PDB entry 1XNQ | X-ray diffraction, 3.05 A resolution | chains A and M of the 23 polymer chains in the assembly

== Chain A ==
Molecule: 16S ribosomal RNA
Organism: Thermus thermophilus
Sequence (1522 nucleotides; row label = number of the first residue in the row; note: 42 numbers in that range are skipped by the numbering (no residue carries them; nothing is unmodelled there); a row labelled like 190A-190L holds insertion residues (190A, then the next letters in order); numbering starts at 0):
     0 UUUGUUGGAGAGUUUGAUCCUGGCUCAGGGUGAACGCUGGCGGCGUGCCU
    50 AAGACAUGCAAGUCGUGCGGG
    73 CCGCGGGGUUUU
    88 ACUCCG
    95 UGGUC
   101 AGCGGCGGACGGGUGAGUAACGCGUGGGU
  129A G
   130 ACCUACCCGGAAGAGGGGGACAACCCGGGGAAACUCGGGCUAAUCCCCCA
   180 UGUGGACCCGC
190A-190L CCCUUGGGGUGU
   191 GUCCAAAGGGCUUU
   216 GCCCGCUUCCGGAUGGGCCCGCGUCCCAUCAGCUAGUUGGUGGGGUAAUG
   266 GCCCACCAAGGCGACGACGGGUAGCCGGUCUGAGAGGAUGGCCGGCCACA
   316 GGGGCACUGAGACACGGGCCCCACUCCUACGGGAGGCAGCAGUUAGGAAU
   366 CUUCCGCAAUGGGCGCAAGCCUGACGGAGCGACGCCGCUUGGAGGAAGAA
   416 GCCCUUCGGGGUGUAAACUCCUGAA
   442 CCCGGGACGAAACCCCCGACGA
   474 GGGGACUGACGGUACCGGG
   494 GUAAUAGCGCCGGCCAACUCCGUGCCAGCAGCCGCGGUAAUACGGAGGGC
   544 GCGAGCGUUACCCGGAUUCACUGGGCGUAAAGGGCGUGUAGGCGGCCUGG
   594 GGCGUCCCAUGUGAAAGACCACGGCUCAACCGUGGGGGAGCGUGGGAUAC
   644 GCUCAGGCUAGACGGUGGGAGAGGGUGGUGGAAUUCCCGGAGUAGCGGUG
   694 AAAUGCGCAGAUACCGGGAGGAACGCCGAUGGCGAAGGCAGCCACCUGGU
   744 CCACCCGUGACGCUGAGGCGCGAAAGCGUGGGGAGCAAACCGGAUUAGAU
   794 ACCCGGGUAGUCCACGCCCUAAACGAUGCGCGCUAGGUCUCUGGGUCU
   848 CCUGGGGGCCGAAGCUAACGCGUUAAGCGCGCCGCCUGGGGAGUACGGCC
   898 GCAAGGCUGAAACUCAAAGGAAUUGACGGGGGCCCGCACAAGCGGUGGAG
   948 CAUGUGGUUUAAUUCGAAGCAACGCGAAGAACCUUACCAGGCCUUGACAU
   998 GCUA
 1001A G
  1002 GGAACCCGGGUGAAAGCCUGGGGUGCCCC
1030A-1030D GCGA
  1031 GGGGAGCCCUAGCACAGGUGCUGCAUGGCCGUCGUCAGCUCGUGCCGUGA
  1081 GGUGUUGGGUUAAGUCCCGCAACGAGCGCAACCCCCGCCGUUAGUUGCCA
  1131 GCGGUUCGGCCGGGCACUCUAACGGGACUGCCCGCGAAA
  1171 GCGGGAGGAAGGAGGGGACGACGUCUGGUCAGCAUGGCCCUUACGGCCUG
  1221 GGCGACACACGUGCUACAAUGCCCACUACAAAGCGAUGCCACCCGGCAAC
  1271 GGGGAGCUAAUCGCAAAAAGGUGGGCCCAGUUCGGAUUGGGGUCUGCAAC
  1321 CCGACCCCAUGAAGCCGGAAUCGCUAGUAAUCGCGGAUCAG
 1361A C
  1362 CAUGCCGCGGUGAAUACGUUCCCGGGCCUUGUACACACCGCCCGUCACGC
  1412 CAUGGGAGCGGGCUCUACCCGAAGUCGCCGGG
  1446 AGCCUACGGG
  1459 CAGGCGCCGAGGGUAGGGCCCGUGACUGGGGCGAAGUCGUAACAAGGUAG
  1509 CUGUACCGGAAGGUGCGGCUGGAUCACCUCCUUUCU
Disordered / not traced: 0-4, 1001A, 1030A-1030D, 1361A, 1535-1538
Metal / ion sites: Mg2+ site 1 near U17 (its only coordinating residue here); Mg2+ site 2 near G21 (its only coordinating residue here); Mg2+ site 3: G46, G394; Mg2+ site 4: C48, G115; Mg2+ site 5 near A53 (its only coordinating residue here); Mg2+ site 6: A59, U387; Mg2+ site 7: G61, U62, G105; Mg2+ site 8: G69, G70, U98; Mg2+ site 9: G107, A325, G326; Mg2+ site 10: A109, G331; Mg2+ site 11: A116, G117, G289; Mg2+ site 12: C121, G124, U125, G126, G236; 63 more Mg2+ sites not listed
Residues lining bound ligands: paromomycin (PAR): C1404, G1405, U1406, C1407, A1408, C1409, C1490, G1491, A1492, A1493, G1494, U1495, C1496

== Chain M ==
Molecule: Ribosomal protein S13
Organism: Thermus thermophilus
UniProt: P80377 (RS13_THETH); residues 1-126 here correspond to UniProt positions 0-125 (UniProt number = residue number - 1)
Sequence (126 residues; row label = number of the first residue in the row):
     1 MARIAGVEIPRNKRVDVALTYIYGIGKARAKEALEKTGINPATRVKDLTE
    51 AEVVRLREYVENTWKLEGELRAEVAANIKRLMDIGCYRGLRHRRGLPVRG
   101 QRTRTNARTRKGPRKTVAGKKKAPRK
Disordered / not traced: 1

== Chain A / chain M interface ==
Pairs across the interface (106):
  A946(A) - Arg114(M)  salt bridge to the phosphate
  G947(A) - Arg108(M)  phosphate contact
  G947(A) - Thr109(M)  hydrogen bond to the phosphate
  G947(A) - Arg114(M)  salt bridge to the phosphate
  C948(A) - Asn106(M)  hydrogen bond to the base
  C948(A) - Ala107(M)  hydrogen bond to the phosphate
  C948(A) - Arg108(M)  hydrogen bond to the phosphate
  C948(A) - Thr109(M)  hydrogen bond to the phosphate
  A949(A) - Gln101(M)  phosphate contact
  A949(A) - Arg102(M)  phosphate contact
  A949(A) - Asn106(M)  hydrogen bond to the base
  U950(A) - Arg102(M)  salt bridge to the phosphate
  U950(A) - Thr105(M)  hydrogen bond to the base
  U950(A) - Asn106(M)  hydrogen bond to the base
  G951(A) - Arg102(M)  salt bridge to the phosphate
  G951(A) - Thr105(M)  base contact
  G951(A) - Lys126(M)  hydrogen bond to the base
  U952(A) - Arg104(M)  hydrogen bond to the base
  U952(A) - Arg125(M)  base contact
  U952(A) - Lys126(M)  hydrogen bond to the sugar
  G953(A) - Arg104(M)  salt bridge to the phosphate
  G953(A) - Pro124(M)  sugar contact
  G953(A) - Arg125(M)  sugar contact
  G953(A) - Lys126(M)  sugar contact
  G954(A) - Arg104(M)  base contact
  G954(A) - Lys120(M)  sugar contact
  A969(A) - Lys126(M)  base contact
  C970(A) - Lys126(M)  base contact
  A1225(A) - Arg102(M)  phosphate contact
  A1225(A) - Thr103(M)  sugar contact
  C1226(A) - Arg91(M)  salt bridge to the phosphate
  C1226(A) - Leu96(M)  phosphate contact
  C1226(A) - Thr103(M)  hydrogen bond to the phosphate
  C1226(A) - Arg104(M)  base contact
  C1226(A) - Lys111(M)  hydrogen bond to the phosphate
  A1227(A) - Leu96(M)  phosphate contact
  A1227(A) - Lys111(M)  salt bridge to the phosphate
  A1227(A) - Lys115(M)  hydrogen bond to the sugar
  A1227(A) - Val117(M)  sugar contact
  C1228(A) - Arg104(M)  hydrogen bond to the base
  C1228(A) - Arg108(M)  salt bridge to the phosphate
  C1228(A) - Lys111(M)  salt bridge to the phosphate
  C1228(A) - Pro113(M)  phosphate contact
  C1228(A) - Arg114(M)  phosphate contact
  C1228(A) - Lys115(M)  salt bridge to the phosphate
  C1228(A) - Thr116(M)  hydrogen bond to the phosphate
  C1228(A) - Val117(M)  hydrogen bond to the sugar
  A1229(A) - Arg104(M)  hydrogen bond to the base
  A1229(A) - Thr105(M)  base contact
  A1229(A) - Arg114(M)  phosphate contact
  A1229(A) - Thr116(M)  hydrogen bond to the phosphate
  A1229(A) - Arg125(M)  hydrogen bond to the sugar
  C1230(A) - Thr105(M)  base contact
  C1230(A) - Arg125(M)  hydrogen bond to the sugar
  C1230(A) - Lys126(M)  hydrogen bond to the sugar
  G1231(A) - Lys126(M)  sugar contact
  G1295(A) - Arg14(M)  hydrogen bond to the sugar
  C1296(A) - Arg14(M)  sugar contact
  C1296(A) - Arg44(M)  salt bridge to the phosphate
  C1297(A) - Arg44(M)  salt bridge to the phosphate
  U1301(A) - Tyr21(M)  phosphate contact
  U1302(A) - Lys13(M)  salt bridge to the phosphate
  U1302(A) - Arg14(M)  hydrogen bond to the base
  U1302(A) - Val17(M)  phosphate contact
  U1302(A) - Tyr21(M)  phosphate contact
  U1302(A) - Lys27(M)  sugar contact
  A1306(A) - Thr109(M)  hydrogen bond to the sugar
  U1307(A) - Gln101(M)  hydrogen bond to the phosphate
  U1307(A) - Thr109(M)  sugar contact
  U1307(A) - Arg110(M)  phosphate contact
  U1308(A) - Ile78(M)  sugar contact
  U1308(A) - His92(M)  hydrogen bond to the phosphate
  U1308(A) - Pro97(M)  phosphate contact
  U1308(A) - Val98(M)  hydrogen bond to the phosphate
  U1308(A) - Arg99(M)  hydrogen bond to the base
  U1308(A) - Gln101(M)  hydrogen bond to the phosphate
  U1308(A) - Arg110(M)  sugar contact
  G1309(A) - Val74(M)  sugar contact
  G1309(A) - Asn77(M)  hydrogen bond to the sugar
  G1309(A) - Ile78(M)  sugar contact
  G1309(A) - Leu81(M)  phosphate contact
  G1309(A) - Arg88(M)  salt bridge to the phosphate
  G1309(A) - His92(M)  salt bridge to the phosphate
  G1309(A) - Arg99(M)  salt bridge to the phosphate
  G1310(A) - Asn77(M)  phosphate contact
  G1310(A) - Arg80(M)  salt bridge to the phosphate
  G1310(A) - Arg88(M)  salt bridge to the phosphate
  C1320(A) - Tyr87(M)  sugar contact
  C1321(A) - Tyr87(M)  sugar contact
  C1322(A) - Gly100(M)  sugar contact
  G1323(A) - Gly100(M)  phosphate contact
  C1328(A) - Ala28(M)  phosphate contact
  C1328(A) - Arg29(M)  hydrogen bond to the sugar
  A1329(A) - Tyr23(M)  phosphate contact
  A1329(A) - Gly24(M)  sugar contact
  A1329(A) - Ile25(M)  phosphate contact
  A1329(A) - Gly26(M)  hydrogen bond to the phosphate
  A1329(A) - Ala28(M)  phosphate contact
  A1329(A) - Arg29(M)  hydrogen bond to the phosphate
  A1329(A) - Leu70(M)  sugar contact
  U1330(A) - Ile22(M)  phosphate contact
  U1330(A) - Tyr23(M)  phosphate contact
  U1330(A) - Gly24(M)  phosphate contact
  U1330(A) - Ile25(M)  phosphate contact
  G1331(A) - Tyr23(M)  phosphate contact
  A1332(A) - Thr109(M)  base contact
Also at the interface, not in a pair above, chain A (39 interface residues in all): A965, G1224
Also at the interface, not in a pair above, chain M (50 interface residues in all): Thr20, Arg94

== Overview ==
39 residues of chain A and 50 residues of chain M are in contact; the contacts include 34 hydrogen bonds and
18 salt bridges. Polar pairs include C948(A)-Asn106(M), A949(A)-Asn106(M) and U950(A)-Thr105(M). Bound to
chain A: paromomycin.
Chain A is 16S ribosomal RNA and chain M is Ribosomal protein S13, both from Thermus thermophilus; the
structure, Structure of an Inosine-Adenine Wobble Base Pair Complex in the Context of the Decoding Center, was
determined by X-ray diffraction (same publication as 1XNR).
